PDB entry 1BR1 | X-ray diffraction, 3.50 A resolution | chains A and B

# Chain A
Molecule: Myosin
Organism: Gallus gallus
Notes: EC 3.6.1.32; fragment: chains a, c, e, g, motor domain, chains b, d, f, h, essential light
Reference sequence: P10587 (MYH11_CHICK); residues 3-819 here correspond to UniProt positions 2-818 (UniProt number = residue number - 1)
Chain sequence (820 residues; each row starts with the number of its first residue):
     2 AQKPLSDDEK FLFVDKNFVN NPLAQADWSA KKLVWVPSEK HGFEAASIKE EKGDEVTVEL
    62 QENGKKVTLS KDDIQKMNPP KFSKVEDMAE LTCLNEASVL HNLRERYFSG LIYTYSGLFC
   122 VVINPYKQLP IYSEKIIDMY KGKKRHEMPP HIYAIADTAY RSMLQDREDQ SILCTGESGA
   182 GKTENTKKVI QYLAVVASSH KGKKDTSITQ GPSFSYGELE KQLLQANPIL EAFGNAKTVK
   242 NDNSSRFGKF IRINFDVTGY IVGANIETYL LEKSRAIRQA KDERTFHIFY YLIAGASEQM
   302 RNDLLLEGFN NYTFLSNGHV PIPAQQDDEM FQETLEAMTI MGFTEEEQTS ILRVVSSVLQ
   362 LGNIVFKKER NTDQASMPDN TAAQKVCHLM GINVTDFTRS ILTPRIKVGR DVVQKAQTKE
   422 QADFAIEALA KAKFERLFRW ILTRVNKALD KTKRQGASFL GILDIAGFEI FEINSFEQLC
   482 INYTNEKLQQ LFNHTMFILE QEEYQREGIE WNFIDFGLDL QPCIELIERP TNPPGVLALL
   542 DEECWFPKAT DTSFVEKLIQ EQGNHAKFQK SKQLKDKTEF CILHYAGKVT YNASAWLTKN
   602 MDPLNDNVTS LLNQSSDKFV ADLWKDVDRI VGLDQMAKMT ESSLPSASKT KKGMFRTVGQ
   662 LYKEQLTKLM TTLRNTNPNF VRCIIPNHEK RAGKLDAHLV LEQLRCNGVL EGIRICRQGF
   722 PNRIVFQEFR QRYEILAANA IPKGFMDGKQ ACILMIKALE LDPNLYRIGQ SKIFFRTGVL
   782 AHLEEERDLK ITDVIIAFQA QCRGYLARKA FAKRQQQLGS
Not modelled in the structure: 205-210, 452-457, 635-655
Ion coordination: Mg2+: T184, S246 (together with ADP, tetrafluoroaluminate); tetrafluoroaluminate ion: S245 (together with ADP)
Residues lining bound ligands: ADP (adenosine-5'-diphosphate): I113, N125, P126, Y127, K128, Y133, E178, S179, G180, A181, G182, K183, T184, E185, N242, N244, S245
From the paper describing this entry:
  - contacts within the chain: E501-R724 (salt bridge), E504-K773 (salt bridge), Y505-F721 (hydrophobic contact), E508-Q771 (hydrogen bond), E511-R768 (salt bridge), W512-F721 (hydrophobic contact), F517-I716, E508-S772
  - binding site for tetrafluoroaluminate ion: G468
  - conformationally variable residues (domain motion, loop rearrangement): D465, G709

# Chain B
Molecule: Myosin
Organism: Gallus gallus
Notes: EC 3.6.1.32; fragment: chains a, c, e, g, motor domain, chains b, d, f, h, essential light
Reference sequence: P02607 (MLES_CHICK); residue numbers follow UniProt; this construct covers 1-150
Chain sequence (150 residues; row label = number of the first residue in the row):
     1 CDFSEEQTAE FKEAFQLFDR TGDGKILYSQ CGDVMRALGQ NPTNAEVMKV LGNPKSDEMN
    61 LKTLKFEQFL PMMQTIAKNK DQGCFEDYVE GLRVFDKEGN GTVMGAEIRH VLVTLGEKMT
   121 EEEVEQLVAG HEDSNGCINY EELVRMVLSG
Not modelled in the structure: 1-2
From the paper describing this entry:
  - conformationally variable residues (order/disorder transition): V50 to K62

# Chain A / chain B interface
Pairs across the interface (66):
  K142(A) - E121(B)  salt bridge
  R162(A) - H110(B)  hydrogen bond
  L165(A) - M104(B)
  Q166(A) - E107(B)
  R168(A) - K97(B)
  H201(A) - E122(B)  salt bridge
  G203(A) - E122(B)
  K204(A) - E122(B)
  V258(A) - S134(B)
  V258(A) - N135(B)
  T259(A) - R109(B)
  Y261(A) - R109(B)
  Y261(A) - E125(B)  hydrogen bond
  E729(A) - K97(B)
  E729(A) - E98(B)
  Q732(A) - D96(B)  hydrogen bond (side chain-backbone)
  Q732(A) - K97(B)
  Q732(A) - G99(B)
  R733(A) - V94(B)
  R733(A) - F95(B)
  R733(A) - E107(B)  salt bridge
  R788(A) - V94(B)
  R788(A) - F95(B)
  I792(A) - F95(B)  hydrophobic
  I792(A) - L115(B)  hydrophobic
  T793(A) - G116(B)
  I796(A) - V111(B)  hydrophobic
  I796(A) - L115(B)  hydrophobic
  I797(A) - G116(B)
  I797(A) - E117(B)
  A798(A) - Y88(B)  hydrogen bond (backbone-side chain)
  F799(A) - Y88(B)
  F799(A) - L112(B)  hydrophobic
  F799(A) - V147(B)  hydrophobic
  Q800(A) - L112(B)  hydrogen bond (side chain-backbone)
  Q800(A) - L115(B)  hydrogen bond (side chain-backbone)
  Q800(A) - E117(B)  hydrogen bond (side chain-backbone)
  Q800(A) - K118(B)
  Q800(A) - M119(B)
  Q802(A) - N41(B)
  Q802(A) - Q82(B)  hydrogen bond
  Q802(A) - G83(B)
  Q802(A) - Y88(B)  hydrogen bond
  Q802(A) - L148(B)
  C803(A) - M119(B)  hydrophobic
  C803(A) - L127(B)  hydrophobic
  C803(A) - V147(B)  hydrophobic
  R804(A) - N44(B)
  R804(A) - E117(B)  hydrogen bond (side chain-backbone)
  R804(A) - K118(B)  hydrogen bond (side chain-backbone)
  R804(A) - M119(B)
  R804(A) - E123(B)  salt bridge
  G805(A) - R36(B)
  Y806(A) - M146(B)  hydrogen bond
  Y806(A) - V147(B)  hydrophobic
  Y806(A) - G150(B)
  L807(A) - E123(B)
  A808(A) - R36(B)
  R809(A) - R36(B)
  R809(A) - G39(B)
  R809(A) - Q40(B)
  R809(A) - N41(B)  hydrogen bond
  F812(A) - L17(B)  hydrophobic
  F812(A) - F18(B)  hydrophobic
  F812(A) - A37(B)  hydrophobic
  Q816(A) - L17(B)
Interface residues without a listed pair, chain A (41 interface residues in all): G143, K144, D167, Q728, I736, D789, V795, A801, K810
Interface residues without a listed pair, chain B (50 interface residues in all): D33, T43, D87, E90, L92, R93, A106, Q126, E132, G136, L143
Interface features reported in the paper:
  - interface residues, chain A: M140(A), S163(A), A198(A), K204(A), F256(A), F727(A)
  - interface residues, chain B: D96(B), G99(B), E121(B), E122(B), E123(B), E125(B)

# Summary
41 residues of chain A and 50 residues of chain B are in contact, with 13 hydrogen bonds and 4 salt bridges.
Polar pairs include K142(A)-E121(B), H201(A)-E122(B) and R733(A)-E107(B). Bound to chain A: ADP. From the
paper: a binding site for tetrafluoroaluminate ion at G468(A); interface residues M140(A), S163(A) and D96(B)
among others.
Here chain A is Myosin and chain B is Myosin, both from Gallus gallus. Entry 1BR1 (Smooth muscle myosin motor
domain-essential light chain complex with mgadp.alf4 bound at the active site) was determined by X-ray
diffraction, deposited together with 1BR2 and 1BR4.
